Entry 1E6V (X-ray diffraction, 2.70 A resolution); this record covers chains A and C of the 6 polymer chains in the assembly.

== Chain A ==
Name: Methyl-coenzyme M reductase I alpha subunit
Organism: Methanopyrus kandleri
Reference sequence: Q49605 (MCRA_METKA); residue numbers follow UniProt; this construct covers 1-553
Sequence (553 residues; each row starts with the number of its first residue):
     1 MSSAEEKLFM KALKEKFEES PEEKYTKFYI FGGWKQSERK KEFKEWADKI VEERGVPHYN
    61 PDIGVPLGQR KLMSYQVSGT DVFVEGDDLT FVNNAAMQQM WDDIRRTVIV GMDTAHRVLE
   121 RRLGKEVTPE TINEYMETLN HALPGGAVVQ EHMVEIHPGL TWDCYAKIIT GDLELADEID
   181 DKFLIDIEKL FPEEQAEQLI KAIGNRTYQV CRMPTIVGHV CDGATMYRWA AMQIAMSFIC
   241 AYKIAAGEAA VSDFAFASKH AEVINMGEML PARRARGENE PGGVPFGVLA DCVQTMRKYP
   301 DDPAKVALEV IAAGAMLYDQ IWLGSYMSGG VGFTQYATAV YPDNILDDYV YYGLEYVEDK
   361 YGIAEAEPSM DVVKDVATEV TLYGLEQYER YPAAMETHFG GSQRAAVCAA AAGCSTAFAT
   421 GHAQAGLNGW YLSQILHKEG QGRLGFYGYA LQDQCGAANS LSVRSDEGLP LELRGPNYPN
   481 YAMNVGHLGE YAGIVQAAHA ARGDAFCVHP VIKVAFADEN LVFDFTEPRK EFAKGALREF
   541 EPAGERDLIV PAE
Unresolved in the structure: 1-7, 553
Ion coordination: factor 430 Ni: Gln150 (together with 1-thioethanesulfonic acid)
Ligand contacts:
  - 1-thioethanesulfonic acid (COM): Tyr336, Phe446, Tyr447
  - factor 430 (F43), molecule 1: Gly146, Ala147, Val148, Val149, Gln150, Met153, Val154, Met232, Gln233, Met236, Ile239, Ala246, Gly247
  - factor 430 (F43), molecule 2: Gly329, Gly330, Val331, Gly332, Phe333, Thr334, Gln335, Tyr336, Phe399, Gly400, Gly401, Ser402, Gln403, Gly445, Phe446
  - Coenzyme B (TP7), molecule 1: Arg228, Lys259, His260
  - Coenzyme B (TP7), molecule 2: Arg273, Arg274, Leu323, Met327, Ser328, Phe333, Phe446, Ala482, Met483, Asn484, Val485

== Chain C ==
Name: Methyl-coenzyme M reductase I gamma subunit
Organism: Methanopyrus kandleri
Reference sequence: Q49604 (Q49604); numbering as in UniProt (aligned over 1-258)
Sequence (258 residues; row label = number of the first residue in the row):
     1 MAEKAQFYYP GETDVAENRR KYMNPNYELK KLREIPDEDI VRLMGHREPG EEYPSVHPPL
    61 EEMEEPECPI RELVEPTEGA KAGDRIRYIQ FTDSVYFAPI HPYIRARMYM WRYRGVDTGS
   121 LSGRQIIEVR ERDLEKIAKE LLETEIFDPA RSGVRGATVH GHALRLDENG LMLHALRRYR
   181 LNEETGEVEY VKDQVGIELD EPIPVGAPAD EDDLKERTTI YRIDGTPYRE DEELLQVVQR
   241 IHELRTLAGY RPEEAEGK
Unresolved in the structure: 1-6, 255-258
Ligand contacts: factor 430 (F43): Leu121, Ser122, Gly123, Arg124, Ala157, Thr158, Val159, His160, Gly161, His162

== Interface between chain A and chain C ==
Contacting residue pairs (93; chain A residue first):
  Phe17(A) with Arg165(C)
  Glu19(A) with Arg165(C), salt bridge
  Glu23(A) with Arg165(C)
  Lys24(A) with Arg165(C); Leu166(C), hydrogen bond (backbone-backbone)
  Tyr25(A) with Leu166(C); Asp167(C)
  Thr26(A) with Arg165(C); Leu166(C), hydrogen bond (backbone-backbone); Asp167(C); Glu168(C), hydrogen bond (backbone-backbone)
  Lys27(A) with Glu168(C)
  Phe28(A) with Arg165(C); Leu173(C), hydrophobic
  Tyr29(A) with Leu173(C); His174(C), hydrogen bond (side chain-backbone); Arg177(C)
  Val65(A) with Thr158(C)
  Gln69(A) with Ala175(C)
  Arg70(A) with His160(C), hydrogen bond; Leu164(C); Leu173(C)
  Met370(A) with His242(C); Glu243(C); Thr246(C)
  Lys374(A) with Gln239(C); Glu243(C)
  Thr378(A) with Gln239(C), hydrogen bond
  Glu379(A) with Arg229(C), salt bridge
  Leu382(A) with Tyr228(C), hydrophobic; Arg229(C)
  Leu385(A) with Tyr228(C), hydrophobic
  Glu386(A) with Ile223(C); Arg229(C), salt bridge
  Glu389(A) with Tyr221(C); Arg222(C); Ile223(C), hydrogen bond (side chain-backbone)
  Pro392(A) with Tyr96(C); Arg165(C)
  Met395(A) with Val95(C), hydrophobic; Ala163(C)
  Glu396(A) with Ala163(C); Leu164(C); Arg165(C), salt bridge
  Phe399(A) with His160(C); His162(C); Ala163(C)
  Gly400(A) with Ser122(C)
  Gly401(A) with Ser122(C), hydrogen bond (backbone-side chain)
  Arg404(A) with Ser122(C), hydrogen bond; His162(C), hydrogen bond; Ala163(C)
  Asn428(A) with His242(C), hydrogen bond; Thr246(C)
  Leu432(A) with His242(C)
  Ile435(A) with Val238(C), hydrophobic
  Leu436(A) with Tyr228(C), hydrogen bond (backbone-side chain); Leu235(C), hydrophobic; Val238(C), hydrophobic
  Lys438(A) with Tyr103(C); Arg107(C)
  Glu439(A) with Tyr9(C), hydrogen bond; Arg19(C), hydrogen bond (backbone-side chain); Arg107(C), salt bridge; Tyr221(C); Tyr228(C)
  Gly440(A) with Tyr221(C), hydrogen bond (backbone-backbone); Tyr228(C)
  Gln441(A) with His101(C); Ile220(C); Tyr221(C), hydrogen bond (side chain-backbone)
  Gly442(A) with Pro102(C); Tyr103(C), hydrogen bond (backbone-backbone)
  Arg443(A) with Asp93(C); His101(C), hydrogen bond; Pro102(C); Tyr103(C); Ser122(C), hydrogen bond (side chain-backbone); His162(C)
  Leu444(A) with Tyr103(C)
  Gly445(A) with Leu121(C); Ser122(C), hydrogen bond (backbone-backbone)
  Tyr447(A) with Thr118(C); Gly119(C); Leu121(C)
  Gln454(A) with Arg245(C), hydrogen bond (backbone-side chain)
  Ala457(A) with His242(C); Arg245(C); Thr246(C)
  Ala458(A) with Arg245(C); Gly249(C)
  Leu461(A) with Tyr250(C)
  Ser462(A) with Gly249(C)
Interface residues without a listed pair, chain A (54 interface residues in all): Pro66, Val373, Tyr383, Arg390, Tyr431, Phe446, Asp453, Ser460, Val463
Interface residues without a listed pair, chain C (49 interface residues in all): Ile104, Ser120, Arg151, Gly170, Met172, Leu176, Asp224, Leu234

== Summary ==
54 residues of chain A and 49 residues of chain C are in contact; the contacts include 21 hydrogen bonds and 5
salt bridges. Among the polar pairs are Glu19(A)-Arg165(C), Glu379(A)-Arg229(C) and Glu386(A)-Arg229(C). One
factor 430 molecule is bound between chain A and chain C.
Chain A is Methyl-coenzyme M reductase I alpha subunit and chain C is Methyl-coenzyme M reductase I gamma
subunit, both from Methanopyrus kandleri; the structure, Methyl-coenzyme M reductase from Methanopyrus
kandleri, was determined by X-ray diffraction together with 1E6Y from the same study.
